2A3Y - chains A and B of the 5 polymer chains in the assembly; structure by X-ray diffraction, 2.00 A resolution.

Chain A (and B):
Name: Serum amyloid P-component
Source organism: Homo sapiens
Notes: chain B of this document is another copy of the same molecule, construct and numbering; everything in this record applies to it too
UniProtKB: P02743 (SAMP_HUMAN); residues 1-204 here correspond to UniProt positions 20-223 (UniProt number = residue number + 19)
Amino-acid sequence (204 residues; each row starts with the number of its first residue):
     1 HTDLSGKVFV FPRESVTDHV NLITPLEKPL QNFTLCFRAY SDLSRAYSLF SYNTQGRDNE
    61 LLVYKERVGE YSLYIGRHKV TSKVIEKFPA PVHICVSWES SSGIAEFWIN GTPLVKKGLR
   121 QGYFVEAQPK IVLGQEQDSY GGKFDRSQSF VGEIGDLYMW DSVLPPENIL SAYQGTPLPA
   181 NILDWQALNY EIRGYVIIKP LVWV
Swiss-Prot annotation at these positions:
  - binding site (Ca(2+)): D58, N59, E136, Q137, D138, Q148
  - glycosylation: N32 (N-linked (GlcNAc...) asparagine)
Disulfide bonds: C36-C95
Ion coordination: Ca2+ site 1: D58, N59, E136, Q137, D138 (together with Bis-1); Ca2+ site 2: E136, D138, Q148 (together with Bis-1)
Small-molecule neighbours: Bis-1 (CPJ; bis-1,2-{[(Z)-2-carboxy-2-methyl-1,3-dioxane]-5-yloxycarbamoyl}-ethane): D58, N59, L62, Y64, Y74, E136, D138, Q148
From the paper describing this entry:
  - Ca2+ coordination: N59, Q148
  - binding site for Bis-1: N59, L62, Y64, Y74, Q148

How chain A and chain B interact:
Residue-residue contacts (36; chain A residue first):
  V10(A) - I104(B)  hydrophobic
  V10(A) - K116(B)
  P12(A) - I104(B)  hydrophobic
  P12(A) - K117(B)
  P12(A) - G118(B)  hydrogen bond (backbone-backbone)
  Y40(A) - P113(B)  hydrogen bond (side chain-backbone)
  Y40(A) - L114(B)
  Y40(A) - V115(B)
  S41(A) - V115(B)
  D42(A) - S82(B)
  D42(A) - K83(B)  hydrogen bond (backbone-side chain)
  D42(A) - V115(B)
  D42(A) - K117(B)  salt bridge
  S44(A) - K83(B)
  K87(A) - I85(B)
  F88(A) - K83(B)
  F88(A) - I85(B)
  P89(A) - K83(B)
  P89(A) - I85(B)
  G152(A) - V115(B)
  E153(A) - V115(B)
  E153(A) - K116(B)  salt bridge
  Y195(A) - S102(B)  hydrogen bond (side chain-backbone)
  Y195(A) - G103(B)
  Y195(A) - G118(B)
  Y195(A) - L119(B)
  Y195(A) - Q121(B)
  I197(A) - S102(B)
  I197(A) - I104(B)  hydrophobic
  K199(A) - E99(B)  salt bridge
  K199(A) - S102(B)
  K199(A) - I104(B)
  V202(A) - P113(B)  hydrophobic
  V202(A) - K116(B)
  V202(A) - P166(B)  hydrophobic
  W203(A) - P113(B)  hydrophobic
Also at the interface, not in a pair above, chain A (19 interface residues in all): R13, V151, P200
Also at the interface, not in a pair above, chain B (19 interface residues in all): T81, V84, W108

Summary:
The chain A/chain B interface involves 19 residues from each chain; the contacts include 4 hydrogen bonds and
3 salt bridges. Polar contacts include D42(A)-K117(B), E153(A)-K116(B) and K199(A)-E99(B). Chain A binds
Bis-1. The paper reports a binding site for Bis-1 at N59(A), L62(A) and Y64(A) among others; Ca2+ coordination
by N59(A) and Q148(A).
Both chains are Serum amyloid P-component (Homo sapiens). Entry 2A3Y (Pentameric crystal structure of human
serum amyloid P-component bound to Bis-1,2-{[(Z)-2carboxy-2-methyl-1,3-dioxane]-5-yloxycarbamoyl}-ethane) was
determined by X-ray diffraction together with 2A3W and 2A3X from the same study.
